6WM7 - chain A; structure by X-ray diffraction, 1.56 A resolution.

[Chain A]
Molecule: Extracellular solute-binding protein, family 5
From: Chelativorans sp. (strain BNC1)
UniProtKB: Q11H97 (Q11H97_CHESB); residue numbers follow UniProt; this construct covers 1-563
Chain sequence (571 residues; row label = number of the first residue in the row):
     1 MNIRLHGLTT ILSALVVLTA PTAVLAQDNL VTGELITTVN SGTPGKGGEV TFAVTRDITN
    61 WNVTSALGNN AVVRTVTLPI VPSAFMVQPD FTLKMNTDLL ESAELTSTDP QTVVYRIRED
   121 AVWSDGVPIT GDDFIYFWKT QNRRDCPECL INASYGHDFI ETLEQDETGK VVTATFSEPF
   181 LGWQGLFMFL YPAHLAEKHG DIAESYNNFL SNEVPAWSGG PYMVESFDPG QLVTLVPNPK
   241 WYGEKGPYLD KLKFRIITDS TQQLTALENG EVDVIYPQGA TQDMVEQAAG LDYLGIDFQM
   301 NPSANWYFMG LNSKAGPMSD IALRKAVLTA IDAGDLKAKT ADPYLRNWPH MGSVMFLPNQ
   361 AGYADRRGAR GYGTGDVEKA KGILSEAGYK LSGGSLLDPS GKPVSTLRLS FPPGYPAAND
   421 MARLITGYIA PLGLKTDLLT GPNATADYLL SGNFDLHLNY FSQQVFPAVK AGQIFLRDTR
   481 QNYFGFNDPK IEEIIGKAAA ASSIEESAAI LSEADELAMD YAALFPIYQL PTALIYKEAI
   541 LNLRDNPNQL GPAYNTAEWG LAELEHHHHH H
Not modelled in the structure: 1-30, 565-571
Cystine bridges: Cys146-Cys149
Sequence notes: expression tag (564-571)
From the paper describing this entry:
  - binding site for sulfate ion: Arg56
  - mutagenesis - R56A, R74A, K470A, R480A (4-fold): decreased binding to EDTA

[In short]
From the paper: a binding site for sulfate ion at Arg56; R56A, R74A and K470A, among others, reduce binding to
EDTA.
Chain A is Extracellular solute-binding protein, family 5 (Chelativorans sp. (strain BNC1)); the structure,
Periplasmic EDTA-binding protein EppA, orthorhombic, was determined by X-ray diffraction, deposited together
with 6WM6.
